1MLB - chains A and B; structure by X-ray diffraction, 2.10 A resolution.

== Chain A ==
Name: IGG1-kappa D44.1 fab (light chain)
Source organism: Mus musculus
Reference sequence: P01837 (KAC_MOUSE); residues 109-214 here correspond to UniProt positions 1-106 (UniProt number = residue number - 108)
Sequence (214 residues; row label = number of the first residue in the row):
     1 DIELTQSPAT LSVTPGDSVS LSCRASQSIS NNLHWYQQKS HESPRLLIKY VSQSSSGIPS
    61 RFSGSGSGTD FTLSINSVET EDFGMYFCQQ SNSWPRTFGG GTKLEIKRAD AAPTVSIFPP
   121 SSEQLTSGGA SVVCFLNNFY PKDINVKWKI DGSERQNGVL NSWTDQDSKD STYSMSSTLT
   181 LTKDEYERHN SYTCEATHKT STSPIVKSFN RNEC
Disulfide bonds: Cys23-Cys88, Cys134-Cys194

== Chain B ==
Name: IGG1-kappa D44.1 fab (heavy chain)
Source organism: Mus musculus
Notes: antibody fragment or engineered binder
Sequence (218 residues; row label = number of the first residue in the row):
     1 QVQLQESGAE VMKPGASVKI SCKATGYTFS TYWIEWVKQR PGHGLEWIGE ILPGSGSTYY
    61 NEKFKGKATF TADTSSNTAY MQLSSLTSED SAVYYCARGD GNYGYWGQGT TLTVSSASTT
   121 PPSVFPLAPG SAAQTNSMVT LGCLVKGYFP EPVTVTWNSG SLSSGVHTFP AVLQSDLYTL
   181 SSSVTVPSSP RPSETVTCNV AHPASSTKVD KKIVPRDC
Differences from the reference sequence: conflict Gln5 (Val in PC4202), Val11 (Leu in PC4202), Gly26 (Asp in PC4202), Thr28 (Arg in PC4202), Thr31 (Ser in PC4202), Glu50 (Asp in PC4202), Ser57 (Asn in PC4202), Tyr59 (Asn in PC4202), Lys63 (Arg in PC4202), Arg98 (Ile in PC4202), Gly99 (Pro in PC4202), Ser118 (Lys114 in PC4202), Phe125 (Tyr121 in PC4202); insertion (101-104)
Disulfide bonds: Cys22-Cys96, Cys143-Cys198

== How chain A and chain B interact ==
Contacting residue pairs (74):
  His34(A) - Gly101(B)
  His34(A) - Asn102(B)
  Tyr36(A) - Asn102(B)
  Tyr36(A) - Tyr103(B)  hydrogen bond (side chain-backbone)
  Tyr36(A) - Trp106(B)
  Gln38(A) - Gln39(B)  hydrogen bond
  Gln38(A) - Tyr95(B)
  Glu42(A) - Tyr95(B)
  Ser43(A) - Tyr95(B)
  Ser43(A) - Trp106(B)
  Ser43(A) - Gly107(B)
  Pro44(A) - Trp106(B)
  Leu46(A) - Asn102(B)
  Leu46(A) - Tyr103(B)
  Lys49(A) - Asn102(B)
  Tyr50(A) - Asp100(B)
  Tyr50(A) - Gly101(B)
  Tyr50(A) - Asn102(B)
  Phe87(A) - Leu45(B)  hydrophobic
  Gln89(A) - Gly101(B)  hydrogen bond (side chain-backbone)
  Gln89(A) - Tyr103(B)
  Ser91(A) - Gly101(B)  hydrogen bond (side chain-backbone)
  Trp94(A) - Trp47(B)
  Trp94(A) - Glu50(B)  hydrogen bond
  Trp94(A) - Tyr59(B)
  Pro95(A) - Trp47(B)  hydrophobic
  Pro95(A) - Tyr59(B)
  Pro95(A) - Asn61(B)
  Arg96(A) - Trp47(B)
  Arg96(A) - Tyr103(B)
  Phe98(A) - Leu45(B)
  Phe98(A) - Tyr103(B)  hydrophobic
  Ser116(A) - Thr140(B)
  Phe118(A) - Leu127(B)  hydrophobic
  Phe118(A) - Ala128(B)
  Phe118(A) - Pro129(B)
  Phe118(A) - Thr140(B)
  Pro119(A) - Arg216(B)
  Pro120(A) - Arg216(B)  hydrogen bond (backbone-side chain)
  Ser121(A) - Phe125(B)
  Ser121(A) - Pro126(B)
  Glu123(A) - Pro126(B)
  Glu123(A) - Lys211(B)  salt bridge
  Gln124(A) - Phe125(B)
  Ser131(A) - Leu144(B)
  Ser131(A) - Lys146(B)
  Val133(A) - Leu127(B)  hydrophobic
  Phe135(A) - Gly142(B)
  Phe135(A) - Phe169(B)  hydrophobic
  Phe135(A) - Ser181(B)
  Phe135(A) - Ser182(B)
  Phe135(A) - Ser183(B)
  Asn137(A) - His167(B)
  Asn137(A) - Phe169(B)
  Asn137(A) - Ser183(B)  hydrogen bond
  Asn138(A) - His167(B)  hydrogen bond
  Leu160(A) - Val172(B)  hydrophobic
  Leu160(A) - Leu173(B)
  Leu160(A) - Gln174(B)
  Ser162(A) - Phe169(B)
  Ser162(A) - Pro170(B)  hydrogen bond (side chain-backbone)
  Ser162(A) - Val172(B)
  Trp163(A) - Pro170(B)
  Thr164(A) - Thr168(B)
  Thr164(A) - Phe169(B)
  Ser174(A) - His167(B)  hydrogen bond
  Ser174(A) - Phe169(B)
  Met175(A) - Phe169(B)
  Ser176(A) - Phe169(B)
  Ser176(A) - Ser181(B)  hydrogen bond
  Thr180(A) - Gln174(B)
  Cys214(A) - Ser131(B)
  Cys214(A) - Arg216(B)
  Cys214(A) - Cys218(B)
Also at the interface, not in a pair above, chain A (40 interface residues in all): Gly100, Ser208, Glu213
Also at the interface, not in a pair above, chain B (44 interface residues in all): Val37, Gly44, Gly104, Gln108, Val124, Gly130, Ala132, Leu141

== Summary ==
40 residues of chain A and 44 residues of chain B are in contact, with 11 hydrogen bonds and 1 salt bridge.
Polar contacts include Glu123(A)-Lys211(B), Tyr36(A)-Tyr103(B) and Gln38(A)-Gln39(B).
Chain A is IGG1-kappa D44.1 fab (light chain) and chain B is IGG1-kappa D44.1 fab (heavy chain), both from Mus
musculus; the structure, Monoclonal antibody fab D44.1 raised against chicken egg-white lysozyme, was
determined by X-ray diffraction.
